Entry 2C2L (X-ray diffraction, 3.30 A resolution); this record covers chains A and E.

[Chain A]
Protein: Carboxy terminus of HSP70-interacting protein
Organism: Mus musculus
UniProt: Q9DCJ0 (Q9DCJ0_MOUSE); residue numbers follow UniProt; this construct covers 24-304
Sequence (281 residues; each row starts with the number of its first residue):
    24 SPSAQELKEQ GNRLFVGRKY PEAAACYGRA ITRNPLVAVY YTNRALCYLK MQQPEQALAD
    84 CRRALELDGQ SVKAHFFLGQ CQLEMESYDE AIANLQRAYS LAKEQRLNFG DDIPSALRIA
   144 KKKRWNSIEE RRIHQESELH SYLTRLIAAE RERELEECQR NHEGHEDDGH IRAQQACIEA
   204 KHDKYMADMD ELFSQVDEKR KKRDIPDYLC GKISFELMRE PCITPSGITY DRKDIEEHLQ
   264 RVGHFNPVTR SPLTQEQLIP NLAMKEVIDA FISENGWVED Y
From the paper describing this entry:
  - conformationally variable residues: Ile156 to Ser160
  - self-association interface (contacts with another copy of this molecule); pairs are residue here / residue on that copy: Asn284-Asn284 (hydrogen bond), Leu162, Tyr165, Leu166, Leu169, Ile170, Tyr208, Met212, Leu215, Phe216, Val219, Tyr231, Ile246, Pro248, Gly250, Ile282, Leu285, Ala286, Met287, Val290
  - contacts within the chain: Pro137-Phe238, Arg141-Phe238, Thr252-Asn284 (hydrogen bond)
  - binding site for HSP90 (chain E): Asn35, Phe38, Asn66, Leu69, Lys73, Phe99, Phe100, Phe132, Asp135, Ile136

[Chain E]
Protein: HSP90
Notes: fragment: c-terminal peptide
UniProt: Q96HX7 (Q96HX7_HUMAN); residues 501-509 here correspond to UniProt positions 414-422 (UniProt number = residue number - 87)
Sequence (9 residues; row label = number of the first residue in the row):
   501 DTSRMEEVD

[Interface between chain A and chain E]
Pairs across the interface (25; chain A residue first):
  Asn35(A) with Val508(E)
  Phe38(A) with Val508(E), hydrophobic
  Tyr50(A) with Val508(E)
  Val62(A) with Asp509(E)
  Asn66(A) with Val508(E); Asp509(E), hydrogen bond
  Leu69(A) with Met505(E); Glu506(E); Glu507(E); Val508(E), hydrophobic
  Lys73(A) with Glu506(E), salt bridge
  Lys96(A) with Arg504(E); Met505(E); Glu507(E), hydrogen bond (side chain-backbone)
  Phe99(A) with Met505(E), hydrophobic
  Phe100(A) with Met505(E)
  Gln103(A) with Glu506(E)
  Asn131(A) with Thr502(E), hydrogen bond; Ser503(E), hydrogen bond (backbone-side chain)
  Phe132(A) with Thr502(E); Ser503(E); Arg504(E); Met505(E), hydrophobic
  Asp135(A) with Arg504(E); Met505(E), hydrogen bond (side chain-backbone)
Interface residues without a listed pair, chain A (16 interface residues in all): Ile136, Arg273
Interface residues without a listed pair, chain E (9 interface residues in all): Asp501
From the paper, about this interface:
  - interface residues, chain A: Asn35(A), Phe38(A), Asn66(A), Leu69(A), Lys73(A), Lys96(A), Phe99(A), Phe100(A), Phe132(A), Asp135(A), Ile136(A)

[Summary]
Chain A and chain E form an interface of 16 and 9 residues respectively, with 5 hydrogen bonds and 1 salt
bridge. Among the polar pairs are Lys73(A)-Glu506(E), Asn66(A)-Asp509(E) and Lys96(A)-Glu507(E). From the
paper: a binding site for HSP90 (chain E) at Asn35(A), Phe38(A) and Asn66(A) among others; interface residues
Asn35(A), Phe38(A) and Asn66(A) among others.
Chain A is Carboxy terminus of HSP70-interacting protein (Mus musculus) and chain E is HSP90; the structure,
Crystal structure of the CHIP U-box E3 ubiquitin ligase, was determined by X-ray diffraction.
